PDB entry 3CFZ | X-ray diffraction, 1.70 A resolution | chain A

Chain A:
Protein: UPF0100 protein MJ1186
From: Methanocaldococcus jannaschii
Reference sequence: Q58586 (Y1186_METJA); numbering as in UniProt (aligned over 37-325)
Sequence (292 residues; each row starts with the number of its first residue):
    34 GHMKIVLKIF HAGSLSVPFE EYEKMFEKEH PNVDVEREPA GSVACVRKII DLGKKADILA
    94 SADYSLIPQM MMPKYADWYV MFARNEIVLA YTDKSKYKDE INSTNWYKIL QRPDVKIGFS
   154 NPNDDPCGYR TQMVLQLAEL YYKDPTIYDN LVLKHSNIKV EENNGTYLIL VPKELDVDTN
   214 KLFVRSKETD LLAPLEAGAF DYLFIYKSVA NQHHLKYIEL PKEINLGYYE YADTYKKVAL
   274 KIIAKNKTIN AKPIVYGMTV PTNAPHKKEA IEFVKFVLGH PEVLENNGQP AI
Not modelled in the structure: 34-36
Sequence notes: expression tag (34-36)
Small-molecule neighbours: tungstate(VI)ion (WO4): A45, G46, S47, A73, G74, S75, A95, D158, P159, C160, K220, E221, Y239
Curated features (UniProtKB/Swiss-Prot):
  - binding site (molybdate): G46, S47, S75, D158 to C160, E221, Y239
  - binding site (tungstate): G46, S47, S75, D158 to C160, E221, Y239

Summary:
Ligands of chain A: tungstate(VI)ion. UniProt lists 8 molybdate-binding residues and 8 tungstate-binding
residues.
Chain A is UPF0100 protein MJ1186 (Methanocaldococcus jannaschii); the structure, Crystal structure of M.
jannaschii periplasmic binding protein ModA/WtpA with bound tungstate, was determined by X-ray diffraction
together with 3CFX, 3CG1, 3CG3 and 3CIJ from the same study.
